Entry 3OR2 (X-ray diffraction, 2.05 A resolution); this record covers chains A and E of the 6 polymer chains in the assembly.

# Chain A
Molecule: Sulfite redcutase subunit alpha
Organism: desulfovibrio gigas
Sequence (435 residues; row label = number of the first residue in the row):
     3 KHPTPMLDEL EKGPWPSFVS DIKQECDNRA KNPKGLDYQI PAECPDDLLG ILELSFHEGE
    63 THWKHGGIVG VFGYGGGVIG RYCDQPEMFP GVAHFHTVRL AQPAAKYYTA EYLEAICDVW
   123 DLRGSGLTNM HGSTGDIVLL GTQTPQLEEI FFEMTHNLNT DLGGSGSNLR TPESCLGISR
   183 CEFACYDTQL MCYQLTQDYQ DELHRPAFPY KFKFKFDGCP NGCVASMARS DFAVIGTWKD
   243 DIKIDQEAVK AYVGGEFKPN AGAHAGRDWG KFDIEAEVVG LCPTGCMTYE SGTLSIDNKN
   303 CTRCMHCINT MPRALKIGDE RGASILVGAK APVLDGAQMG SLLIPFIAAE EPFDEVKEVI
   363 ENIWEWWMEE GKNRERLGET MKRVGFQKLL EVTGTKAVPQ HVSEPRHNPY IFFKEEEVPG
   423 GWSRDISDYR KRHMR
Metal / ion sites: 4Fe-4S cluster Fe site 1: Cys177, Cys183, Cys221, Cys225; 4Fe-4S cluster Fe site 2: Cys284, Cys303, Cys306, Cys309
Ligand contacts:
  - 4Fe-4S cluster (SF4), molecule 1: Cys177, Leu178, Gly179, Cys183, Phe185, Ala186, Asp219, Gly220, Cys221, Asn223, Gly224, Cys225
  - 4Fe-4S cluster (SF4), molecule 2: Ile244, Cys284, Pro285, Thr286, Cys288, Met289, Ile298, Cys303, Thr304, Arg305, Cys306, Met307, His308, Cys309
  - sulfite ion (SO3), molecule 1: Lys66, His67, Gly68, Gly69, Tyr84
  - sulfite ion (SO3), molecule 2: Arg101, Thr136, Arg172, Lys213, Lys215
  - siroheme (SRM), molecule 1: Ile81, Arg83, Arg101, Asn131, Gly134, Ser135, Thr136, Gly137, Asp138, Tyr212, Lys213, Lys215, Lys217, Arg231, Lys332, Ala333, Pro334, Val335, Arg376, Arg378
  - siroheme (SRM), molecule 2: Cys177, Leu178, Arg182, Cys183, Glu184, Phe185, Asn223, Gly224, Cys225, Arg231, Asn262, Asn311

# Chain E
Molecule: Sulfite redcutase subunit beta
Organism: desulfovibrio gigas
Sequence (385 residues; row label = number of the first residue in the row):
     2 AFISSGYNPA KPMENRITDI GPRKFTEFFP PVIAKNAGNW DYHEILEPGI LVHVAKNGDK
    62 VFTVRCGAAR LMSTSHIREA CEIAKKFCNG HLRFTTRNNI EFMVDNEETL KALVADLKTR
   122 KFAAGSFKFP IGGTGASISN IVHTQGWVYC HTPATDASGP VKAVMDELFE EFTSMRLPAI
   182 VRVSLACCIN MCGAVHCSDI GLVGIHRKPP MIDHENLAEL CEIPLAVAAC PTAAVKPITA
   242 EVNGQKVKSV AINNDRCMYC GNCYTMCPAL PLSDGTGDGI AIMVGGKISN RIKVPSFSKV
   302 VVAFVPNEPP RWPTMAKIVK KIVEVYAEDA RKYERIGDWI HRIGWETFYE KTGLEFSHHC
   362 IDDFRDPAYY TWRQSTQFKF VSFDS
Disulfide bonds: Cys222-Cys268
Metal / ion sites: 4Fe-4S cluster Fe site 1: Cys151, Cys189, Cys193; siroheme Fe: Cys193 (together with sulfite ion); 4Fe-4S cluster Fe site 2: Cys231, Cys258, Cys261, Cys264
Ligand contacts:
  - 4Fe-4S cluster (SF4), molecule 1: Thr145, Gln146, Cys151, Thr153, Pro154, Ala187, Cys188, Cys189, Asn191, Met192, Cys193
  - 4Fe-4S cluster (SF4), molecule 2: Pro211, Ala230, Cys231, Pro232, Thr233, Ala235, Val236, Ile253, Arg257, Cys258, Met259, Tyr260, Cys261, Gly262, Asn263, Cys264, Leu273
  - siroheme (SRM), molecule 1: His44, Ile46, Leu52, His54, Arg66, Arg94, Phe95, Thr96, Thr97, Arg98, Asn100, Glu102, Gly134, Thr135, Gly136, Ser140, Val143, Ile181, Arg183, Cys198, Lys288, Ile289, Ser290, Arg292, Arg336
  - siroheme (SRM), molecule 2: Arg71, His144, Thr145, Gln146, Tyr150, Cys151, His152, Asn191, Met192, Cys193, Gly194, Thr266

# Chain A / chain E interface
Contacting residue pairs (129):
  Pro222(A) - Thr377(E)
  Met229(A) - Gln375(E)
  Met229(A) - Ser376(E)
  Ile237(A) - Thr377(E)
  Trp240(A) - Phe381(E)
  Lys241(A) - Phe381(E)
  Lys301(A) - Lys380(E)
  Asn302(A) - Lys380(E)  hydrogen bond
  Cys303(A) - Phe379(E)
  Thr304(A) - Gln378(E)
  Thr304(A) - Phe379(E)
  Arg305(A) - Thr377(E)
  Arg305(A) - Phe379(E)  hydrogen bond (side chain-backbone)
  Arg305(A) - Phe381(E)
  Cys306(A) - Gln378(E)
  Ser326(A) - Phe379(E)
  Leu328(A) - Ser376(E)
  Asp337(A) - Asp367(E)
  Gln340(A) - Tyr370(E)
  Met341(A) - Tyr370(E)  hydrogen bond (backbone-side chain)
  Met341(A) - Gln375(E)
  Gly342(A) - Arg374(E)
  Gly342(A) - Gln375(E)
  Ser343(A) - Tyr370(E)
  Ser343(A) - Trp373(E)
  Ser343(A) - Arg374(E)
  Ser343(A) - Gln375(E)  hydrogen bond
  Leu344(A) - Arg374(E)  hydrogen bond (backbone-backbone)
  Leu344(A) - Phe379(E)  hydrophobic
  Pro347(A) - Phe379(E)
  Phe348(A) - Phe381(E)  hydrophobic
  Met383(A) - Trp373(E)
  Lys384(A) - Asp367(E)  salt bridge
  Lys384(A) - Trp373(E)
  Phe388(A) - Trp373(E)
  Gln389(A) - His359(E)  hydrogen bond (side chain-backbone)
  Gln389(A) - Ile362(E)  hydrogen bond (side chain-backbone)
  Gln389(A) - Asp364(E)
  Leu392(A) - Ile362(E)  hydrophobic
  Lys398(A) - Ser386(E)
  Ala399(A) - Phe357(E)
  Ala399(A) - His359(E)
  Val400(A) - Phe357(E)
  Val400(A) - Phe384(E)
  Pro401(A) - Glu347(E)
  Pro401(A) - Tyr350(E)  hydrophobic
  Pro401(A) - Phe357(E)
  Pro401(A) - Arg374(E)  hydrogen bond (backbone-side chain)
  Pro401(A) - Phe384(E)
  Gln402(A) - Glu347(E)
  Gln402(A) - Arg374(E)  hydrogen bond (backbone-side chain)
  Gln402(A) - Phe379(E)
  Gln402(A) - Lys380(E)
  Gln402(A) - Val382(E)
  Gln402(A) - Asp385(E)
  His403(A) - Trp373(E)
  His403(A) - Arg374(E)
  Val404(A) - Ile362(E)  hydrophobic
  Val404(A) - Thr372(E)
  Val404(A) - Arg374(E)  hydrogen bond (backbone-side chain)
  Ser405(A) - Trp346(E)  hydrogen bond (backbone-side chain)
  Ser405(A) - Tyr371(E)  hydrogen bond (side chain-backbone)
  Ser405(A) - Thr372(E)  hydrogen bond (backbone-backbone)
  Ser405(A) - Trp373(E)  hydrogen bond (side chain-backbone)
  Ser405(A) - Arg374(E)
  Glu406(A) - Lys300(E)  salt bridge
  Glu406(A) - Trp346(E)
  Glu406(A) - Thr372(E)  hydrogen bond (backbone-backbone)
  Pro407(A) - Lys300(E)
  Pro407(A) - Val301(E)
  Pro407(A) - Trp346(E)
  Pro407(A) - Cys361(E)
  Arg408(A) - Lys300(E)
  Arg408(A) - Val301(E)  hydrogen bond (backbone-backbone)
  Arg408(A) - His360(E)  hydrogen bond (side chain-backbone)
  Arg408(A) - Cys361(E)  hydrogen bond (backbone-backbone)
  Arg408(A) - Ile362(E)  hydrogen bond (side chain-backbone)
  Arg408(A) - Asp363(E)
  Arg408(A) - Asp364(E)  salt bridge
  His409(A) - Phe298(E)
  His409(A) - Ser299(E)
  His409(A) - Lys300(E)
  Asn410(A) - Asp363(E)
  Asn410(A) - Phe365(E)
  Pro411(A) - Ile190(E)  hydrophobic
  Pro411(A) - Met192(E)  hydrophobic
  Tyr412(A) - Pro232(E)
  Tyr412(A) - Met259(E)  hydrophobic
  Tyr412(A) - Phe365(E)  hydrophobic
  Ile413(A) - Met259(E)
  Ile413(A) - Tyr260(E)
  Ile413(A) - His360(E)
  Phe414(A) - Thr233(E)
  Phe414(A) - Asp256(E)
  Phe414(A) - Arg257(E)
  Phe414(A) - Cys258(E)
  Phe414(A) - Met259(E)  hydrophobic
  Phe414(A) - Tyr260(E)
  Phe414(A) - His360(E)
  Phe414(A) - Asp364(E)
  Phe415(A) - Arg208(E)
  Phe415(A) - Tyr260(E)  hydrogen bond (backbone-side chain)
  Phe415(A) - Phe305(E)  hydrophobic
  Phe415(A) - His360(E)
  Glu419(A) - His360(E)  salt bridge
  Val420(A) - Arg208(E)
  Val420(A) - Lys209(E)
  Pro421(A) - Arg208(E)
  Pro421(A) - Lys209(E)  hydrogen bond (backbone-side chain)
  Pro421(A) - Thr277(E)
  Gly423(A) - Lys209(E)
  Trp424(A) - Arg208(E)  hydrogen bond (side chain-backbone)
  Trp424(A) - Lys209(E)
  Trp424(A) - Pro210(E)
  Trp424(A) - Asn255(E)
  Trp424(A) - Tyr260(E)
  Arg426(A) - Lys209(E)
  Arg426(A) - Pro210(E)  hydrogen bond (side chain-backbone)
  Arg426(A) - Met212(E)
  Arg426(A) - Leu273(E)  hydrogen bond (side chain-backbone)
  Arg426(A) - Ser274(E)  hydrogen bond (side chain-backbone)
  Arg426(A) - Asp275(E)  salt bridge
  Ile428(A) - Met212(E)  hydrophobic
  Ile428(A) - Asp214(E)
  Tyr431(A) - Met212(E)  hydrophobic
  Tyr431(A) - Pro272(E)  hydrophobic
  Tyr431(A) - Ser274(E)
  Arg432(A) - Pro269(E)
  Arg437(A) - Asn217(E)
Also at the interface, not in a pair above, chain A (59 interface residues in all): Pro285, Thr286, Ala339, Gly422, Asp427
Also at the interface, not in a pair above, chain E (63 interface residues in all): Ile206, Pro211, Ile213, Leu221, Cys261, Met284, Ala304, Thr348

# In short
Chain A and chain E form an interface of 59 and 63 residues respectively, with 25 hydrogen bonds and 5 salt
bridges. Polar contacts include Lys384(A)-Asp367(E), Glu406(A)-Lys300(E) and Arg408(A)-Asp364(E). Chain A
binds 4Fe-4S cluster, sulfite ion and siroheme.
Chain A is Sulfite redcutase subunit alpha and chain E is Sulfite redcutase subunit beta, both from
desulfovibrio gigas; the structure, Crystal structure of dissimilatory sulfite reductase II (DsrII), was
determined by X-ray diffraction.
